PDB entry 8FI9 | X-ray diffraction, 4.20 A resolution (low resolution: residue-level contacts below are approximate; hydrogen-bond / salt-bridge calls are withheld) | chains H and L of the 3 polymer chains in the assembly

# Chain H
Molecule: WRAIR-5001 Fab Heavy chain
From: Macaca mulatta
Notes: antibody fragment or engineered binder
Chain sequence (223 residues; each row starts with the number of its first residue; a row labelled like 82A-82C holds insertion residues (82A, then the next letters in order)):
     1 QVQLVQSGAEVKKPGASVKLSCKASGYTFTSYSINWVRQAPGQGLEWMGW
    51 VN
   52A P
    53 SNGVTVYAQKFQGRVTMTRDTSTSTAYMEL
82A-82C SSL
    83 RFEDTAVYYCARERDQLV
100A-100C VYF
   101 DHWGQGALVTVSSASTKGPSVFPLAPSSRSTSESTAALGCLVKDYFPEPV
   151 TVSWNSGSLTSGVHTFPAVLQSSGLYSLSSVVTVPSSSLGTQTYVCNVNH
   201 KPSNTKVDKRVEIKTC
Not modelled in the structure: 216
Disulfides: Cys22-Cys92, Cys140-Cys196

# Chain L
Molecule: WRAIR-5001 Fab Light chain
From: Macaca mulatta
Notes: antibody fragment or engineered binder
Chain sequence (215 residues; each row starts with the number of its first residue; note: 1 number in that range is skipped by the numbering (no residue carries it; nothing is unmodelled there); a row labelled like 95A-95C holds insertion residues (95A, then the next letters in order)):
     1 SYELTQPRS
    11 VSVSPGQTARITCGGDNIASKNVHWYQQKLAQAPVLVIYYDSDRPSGIPE
    61 RFSGSNSGNTATLTISGVEAGDEADYYCQVWDSYS
95A-95C GHH
    96 VLFGGGTRLTV
  106A L
   107 GQPKAAPSVTLFPPSSEELQANKATLVCLISDFYPGAVEVAWKADGSAVN
   157 AGVETTKPSKQSNNKYAASSYLSLTSDQWKSHKSYSCQVTHEGSTVEKTV
   207 APAECS
Disulfides: Cys23-Cys88, Cys134-Cys193

# Interface between chain H and chain L
Pairs across the interface (71):
  Val37(H) with Phe98(L)
  Gln39(H) with Gln38(L); Tyr87(L)
  Gly42(H) with Arg103(L)
  Gln43(H) with Tyr87(L)
  Gly44(H) with Tyr87(L)
  Leu45(H) with Phe98(L)
  Trp47(H) with His95B(L); Val96(L); Phe98(L)
  Gln61(H) with Gly95A(L); His95C(L)
  Tyr91(H) with Gln38(L); Gln42(L); Ala43(L); Pro44(L)
  Asp97(H) with Tyr50(L)
  Leu99(H) with Trp91(L)
  Val100(H) with Asn32(L); His34(L); Tyr50(L)
  Val100A(H) with His34(L); Gln89(L); Trp91(L)
  Tyr100B(H) with His34(L); Tyr36(L); Leu46(L); Tyr49(L); Tyr50(L); Gln89(L)
  Phe100C(H) with Tyr36(L); Leu46(L); Gln89(L)
  Trp103(H) with Tyr36(L); Pro44(L)
  Gly104(H) with Ala43(L)
  Gln105(H) with Ala43(L)
  Val121(H) with Glu123(L)
  Phe122(H) with Ser121(L); Glu123(L); Glu124(L)
  Pro123(H) with Ser121(L)
  Leu124(H) with Phe118(L)
  Ala125(H) with Phe118(L)
  Arg129(H) with Thr116(L); Leu117(L)
  Ala137(H) with Phe118(L)
  Leu138(H) with Phe118(L)
  Leu141(H) with Val133(L)
  Lys143(H) with Lys129(L); Thr131(L)
  Asp144(H) with Lys129(L)
  His164(H) with Ser137(L); Gln167(L); Asn169(L)
  Phe166(H) with Leu135(L); Ile136(L); Ala174(L)
  Pro167(H) with Ser165(L)
  Val169(H) with Thr162(L); Tyr177(L)
  Gln171(H) with Glu160(L)
  Ser172(H) with Glu160(L)
  Leu178(H) with Tyr177(L)
  Ser179(H) with Val133(L); Tyr177(L)
  Val181(H) with Leu135(L)
  Lys209(H) with Glu123(L)
  Lys214(H) with Ser122(L); Cys211(L)
  Thr215(H) with Cys211(L)
Also at the interface, not in a pair above, chain H (44 interface residues in all): Asp101, Leu170, Ser177
Also at the interface, not in a pair above, chain L (46 interface residues in all): Ser95, Pro119, Ala127, Ala173, Ser175, Ser179

# Overview
Chain H and chain L form an interface of 44 and 46 residues respectively.
Here chain H is WRAIR-5001 Fab Heavy chain and chain L is WRAIR-5001 Fab Light chain, both from Macaca
mulatta. Entry 8FI9 (Crystal structure of SARS-CoV-2 receptor binding domain in complex with neutralizing
antibody WRAIR-5001) was determined by X-ray diffraction (same publication as 8FHY).
